PDB entry 7ZP9 | electron microscopy, 2.82 A resolution | chains E and F of the 12 polymer chains in the assembly

== Chain E (and F) ==
Protein: Ktr system potassium uptake protein A
From: Vibrio alginolyticus
Notes: chain F of this document is another copy of the same molecule, construct and numbering; everything in this record applies to it too
Reference sequence: O87952 (KTRA_VIBAL); residue numbers follow UniProt; this construct covers 1-220
Chain sequence (220 residues; row label = number of the first residue in the row):
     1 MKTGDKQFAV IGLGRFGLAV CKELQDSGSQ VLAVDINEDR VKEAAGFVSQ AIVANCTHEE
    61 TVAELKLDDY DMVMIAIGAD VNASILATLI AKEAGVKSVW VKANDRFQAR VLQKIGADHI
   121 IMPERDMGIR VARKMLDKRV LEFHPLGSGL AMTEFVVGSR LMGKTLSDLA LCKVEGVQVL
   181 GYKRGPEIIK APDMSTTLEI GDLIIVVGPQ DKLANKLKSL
Disordered / not traced: 1-5, 138-220
Curated features (UniProtKB/Swiss-Prot):
  - binding site (ATP): R15, D35 to N37, N55, C56, I77 to A79, K102 to N104, E124
Residues lining bound ligands: ADP (adenosine-5'-diphosphate): I11, G12, L13, G14, R15, D35, I36, N37, R40, A54, N55, C56, T57, A76, I77, G78, A79, A83, K102

== Interface between chain E and chain F ==
Pairs across the interface (18; chain E residue first):
  T57(E) - F107(F)
  T57(E) - R110(F)  hydrogen bond (backbone-side chain)
  N82(E) - V81(F)
  N82(E) - I85(F)
  L86(E) - R110(F)
  L86(E) - V111(F)  hydrophobic
  L86(E) - K114(F)
  I90(E) - R110(F)
  I90(E) - K114(F)
  F107(E) - N82(F)
  F107(E) - L86(F)  hydrophobic
  Q108(E) - N82(F)
  R110(E) - T57(F)  hydrogen bond (side chain-backbone)
  R110(E) - L86(F)
  R110(E) - I90(F)
  K114(E) - L86(F)
  K114(E) - I90(F)
  I115(E) - I115(F)  hydrophobic
Other interface residues (no listed pair), chain E (13 interface residues in all): I85, L89, E93, V111
Other interface residues (no listed pair), chain F (14 interface residues in all): E59, L89, E93

== Summary ==
13 residues of chain E face 14 of chain F across their interface; the contacts include 2 hydrogen bonds. Its
one hydrogen-bonded contact is T57(E)-R110(F). Chain E binds ADP. UniProt lists 13 ATP-binding residues on
chain E.
Chain E and chain F are both Ktr system potassium uptake protein A (Vibrio alginolyticus); the structure,
KtrAB complex - KtrA8 ring with a KtrB dimer on each side, was determined by electron microscopy.
